PDB entry 3ZFE | X-ray diffraction, 2.70 A resolution | chains A and D of the 4 polymer chains in the assembly

Chain A:
Molecule: VP1
Source organism: Human enterovirus 71
UniProt: A9X4C2 (A9X4C2_9ENTO); residues 1-298 here correspond to UniProt positions 566-863 (UniProt number = residue number + 565)
Amino-acid sequence (298 residues; row label = number of the first residue in the row):
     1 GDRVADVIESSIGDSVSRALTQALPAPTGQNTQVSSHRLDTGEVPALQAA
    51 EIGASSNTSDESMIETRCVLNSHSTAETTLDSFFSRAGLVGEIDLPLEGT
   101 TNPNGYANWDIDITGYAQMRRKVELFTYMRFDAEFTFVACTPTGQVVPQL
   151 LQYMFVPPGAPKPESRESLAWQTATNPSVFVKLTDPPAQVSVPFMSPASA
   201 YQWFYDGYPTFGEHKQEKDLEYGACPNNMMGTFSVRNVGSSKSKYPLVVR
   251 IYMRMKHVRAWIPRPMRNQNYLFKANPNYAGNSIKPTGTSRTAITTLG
Unresolved in the structure: 1
Bound ions: Na+ site 1: Ser-15 (shared with 2 residues of chain B); Na+ site 2: Thr-28, Gly-29, Asn-71; Na+ site 3: Val-44, Leu-47 (shared with Glu-63(D), Ala-65(D) of chain D); Na+ site 4: Ser-56 (shared with 1 residue of chain C); Na+ site 5 near Ser-168 (its only coordinating residue here)
Ligand contacts: sphingosine (SPH): Ile-111, Asp-112, Ile-113, Phe-135, Phe-137, Tyr-153, Met-154, Phe-155, Pro-177, Ser-178, Val-179, Val-192, Tyr-201, Gln-202, Trp-203, Asn-228, Met-230, Phe-233
From the paper describing this entry:
  - binding site for sphingosine: Val-192

Chain D:
Molecule: VP4
Source organism: Human enterovirus 71
UniProt: A9X4C2 (A9X4C2_9ENTO); residue numbers follow UniProt; this construct covers 1-69
Amino-acid sequence (69 residues; row label = number of the first residue in the row):
     1 MGSQVSTQRSGSHENSNSATEGSTINYTTINYYKDSYAATAGKQSLKQDP
    51 DKFANPVKDIFTEMAAPLK
Unresolved in the structure: 1-12
Bound ions: Na+: Glu-63, Ala-65 (shared with Val-44(A), Leu-47(A) of chain A)

Chain A / chain D interface:
Contacting residue pairs (67):
  Leu-20(A) with Val-57(D)
  Thr-21(A) with Asp-49(D), hydrogen bond; Asp-51(D); Lys-52(D)
  Gln-22(A) with Asp-49(D)
  Ala-23(A) with Lys-47(D); Gln-48(D); Asp-49(D)
  Leu-24(A) with Lys-47(D); Gln-48(D), hydrogen bond (backbone-backbone)
  Pro-25(A) with Leu-46(D)
  Ala-26(A) with Leu-46(D), hydrogen bond (backbone-backbone); Gln-48(D), hydrogen bond (backbone-side chain)
  Pro-27(A) with Leu-46(D), hydrophobic
  Arg-38(A) with Met-64(D)
  Gly-42(A) with Met-64(D)
  Glu-43(A) with Met-64(D)
  Val-44(A) with Glu-63(D); Met-64(D), hydrogen bond (backbone-backbone); Ala-65(D)
  Pro-45(A) with Glu-63(D); Met-64(D), hydrophobic
  Leu-47(A) with Pro-67(D)
  Gln-48(A) with Pro-67(D)
  Ala-49(A) with Pro-67(D), hydrophobic; Leu-68(D), hydrophobic
  Ile-52(A) with Val-57(D), hydrophobic; Phe-61(D), hydrophobic; Pro-67(D), hydrophobic
  Ala-54(A) with Ala-54(D); Asn-55(D); Val-57(D), hydrophobic
  Ser-55(A) with Ala-54(D), hydrogen bond (backbone-backbone)
  Asn-57(A) with Phe-61(D); Thr-62(D); Glu-63(D)
  Thr-58(A) with Glu-63(D)
  Ser-59(A) with Glu-63(D), hydrogen bond
  Ser-62(A) with Glu-63(D), hydrogen bond
  Thr-75(A) with Gln-48(D)
  Ala-76(A) with Lys-43(D); Leu-46(D), hydrophobic
  Thr-79(A) with Gln-44(D); Leu-46(D)
  Asp-81(A) with Tyr-27(D); Gln-44(D)
  Ser-85(A) with Ala-41(D)
  Arg-130(A) with Ala-19(D), hydrogen bond (side chain-backbone)
  Phe-131(A) with Ala-19(D), hydrophobic
  Asp-132(A) with Ser-18(D); Ala-19(D), hydrogen bond (side chain-backbone); Tyr-37(D)
  Ser-191(A) with Tyr-37(D); Ala-38(D)
  Val-192(A) with Tyr-37(D)
  Pro-193(A) with Tyr-37(D), hydrophobic
  Lys-256(A) with Tyr-37(D), hydrogen bond (side chain-backbone); Ala-38(D), hydrogen bond (side chain-backbone); Ala-39(D), hydrogen bond (side chain-backbone)
  His-257(A) with Ala-19(D); Thr-20(D); Ser-36(D); Tyr-37(D); Ala-39(D), hydrogen bond (side chain-backbone); Thr-40(D), hydrogen bond (side chain-backbone)
  Arg-259(A) with Ser-23(D)
  Pro-263(A) with Phe-53(D)
Also at the interface, not in a pair above, chain A (41 interface residues in all): Phe-194, Arg-254, Val-258
Also at the interface, not in a pair above, chain D (33 interface residues in all): Asn-17, Lys-58, Ala-66

Summary:
41 residues of chain A face 33 of chain D across their interface, with 15 hydrogen bonds. Among the polar
pairs are Thr-21(A)/Asp-49(D), Ala-26(A)/Gln-48(D) and Ser-59(A)/Glu-63(D). Ligands of chain A: sphingosine.
The Na+ site 2 is built by Thr-28(A), Gly-29(A) and Asn-71(A). From the paper: a binding site for sphingosine
at Val-192(A).
Chain A is VP1 and chain D is VP4, both from Human enterovirus 71; the structure, Human enterovirus 71 in
complex with capsid binding inhibitor WIN51711, was determined by X-ray diffraction together with 3ZFF and
3ZFG from the same study.
